Entry 7CLF (X-ray diffraction, 1.98 A resolution); this record covers chains A and B.

# Chain A (and B)
Protein: Methyltransferase domain-containing protein
From: Serratia marcescens
Notes: chain B of this document is another copy of the same molecule, construct and numbering; everything in this record applies to it too
UniProt: Q5W249 (Q5W249_SERMA); numbering as in UniProt (aligned over 1-338)
Chain sequence (346 residues; row label = number of the first residue in the row):
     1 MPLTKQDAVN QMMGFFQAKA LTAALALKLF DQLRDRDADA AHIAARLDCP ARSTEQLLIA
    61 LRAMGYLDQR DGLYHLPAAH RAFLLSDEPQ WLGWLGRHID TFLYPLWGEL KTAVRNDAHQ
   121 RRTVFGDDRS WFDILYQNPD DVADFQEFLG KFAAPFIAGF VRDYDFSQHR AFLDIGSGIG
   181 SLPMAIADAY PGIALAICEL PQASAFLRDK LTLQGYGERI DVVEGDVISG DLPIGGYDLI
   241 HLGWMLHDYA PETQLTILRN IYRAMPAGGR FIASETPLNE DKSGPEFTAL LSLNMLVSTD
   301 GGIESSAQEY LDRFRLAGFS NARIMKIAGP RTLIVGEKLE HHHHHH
Disordered / not traced: 1-2, 234, 339-346 (chain B: 1, 70-71, 339-346)
Differences from the reference sequence: expression tag (339-346)
Ligand contacts: S-adenosylhomocysteine (SAH): Phe132, Tyr136, Phe145, Gln146, Leu149, Ala153, Gly176, Ser177, Gly178, Cys198, Glu199, Leu200, Ala203, Gly225, Asp226, Val227, Ile228, Gly243, Trp244, Met245, Asp248, Tyr249, Arg331
What the authors report for this chain:
  - binding site for S-adenosylhomocysteine: Phe132, Tyr136, Gln146, Gly176, Glu199, Leu200, Asp226, Val227, Ile228, Gly243, Met245, Tyr249, Arg331
  - conformationally variable residues (helix shift, loop rearrangement, order/disorder transition, side-chain flip): Asp117 to Phe152, Glu199, Leu200, Met245, His247
  - catalytic residues: His98 (proposed by the authors, not directly observed)
  - catalytic residues: His247, Asp248
  - mutagenesis - H247A: abolished catalytic activity on prodigiosin
  - mutagenesis - D248A: abolished catalytic activity
  - contacts within the chain: His247-Glu304 (hydrogen bond), His247-Glu275 (hydrogen bond)

# Interface between chain A and chain B
Residue-residue contacts - 156 pairs, chain A then chain B:
  Leu3(A) - Met64(B)
  Leu3(A) - Gly65(B)
  Leu3(A) - Tyr66(B)  hydrophobic
  Leu3(A) - His80(B)  hydrogen bond (backbone-side chain)
  Thr4(A) - Phe83(B)
  Lys5(A) - Phe83(B)
  Lys5(A) - Gln90(B)  hydrogen bond
  Asp7(A) - Tyr66(B)
  Ala8(A) - Tyr66(B)
  Ala8(A) - Phe83(B)  hydrophobic
  Ala8(A) - Leu92(B)  hydrophobic
  Val9(A) - Leu92(B)  hydrophobic
  Val9(A) - Phe152(B)  hydrophobic
  Gln11(A) - Gln17(B)
  Gln11(A) - Ala18(B)
  Gln11(A) - Leu21(B)
  Gln11(A) - Met64(B)
  Gln11(A) - Tyr66(B)  hydrogen bond
  Met12(A) - Ala18(B)
  Met12(A) - Leu21(B)  hydrophobic
  Met12(A) - Leu25(B)  hydrophobic
  Met12(A) - Leu92(B)
  Met12(A) - Leu95(B)  hydrophobic
  Met12(A) - Gly96(B)
  Met12(A) - Ile99(B)
  Met13(A) - Phe287(B)  hydrophobic
  Phe15(A) - Phe15(B)  hydrophobic
  Phe15(A) - Ile99(B)  hydrophobic
  Phe15(A) - Leu103(B)
  Phe15(A) - Tyr104(B)  hydrophobic
  Phe15(A) - Trp107(B)
  Phe16(A) - Trp107(B)
  Phe16(A) - Leu290(B)
  Phe16(A) - Asn294(B)
  Gln17(A) - Gln11(B)
  Gln17(A) - Glu286(B)  hydrogen bond
  Gln17(A) - Leu290(B)
  Ala18(A) - Gln11(B)
  Ala18(A) - Met12(B)
  Lys19(A) - Trp107(B)
  Lys19(A) - Gly108(B)  hydrogen bond (side chain-backbone)
  Lys19(A) - Leu110(B)
  Ala20(A) - Leu110(B)  hydrophobic
  Ala20(A) - Leu290(B)  hydrophobic
  Leu21(A) - Gln11(B)
  Leu21(A) - Met12(B)  hydrophobic
  Ala23(A) - Leu110(B)  hydrophobic
  Leu25(A) - Met12(B)  hydrophobic
  Ala26(A) - Lys111(B)
  Leu27(A) - Lys111(B)
  Leu27(A) - Val114(B)  hydrophobic
  Leu27(A) - Arg115(B)
  Cys49(A) - Arg115(B)
  Pro50(A) - Val114(B)
  Pro50(A) - Arg115(B)
  Pro50(A) - Asn116(B)
  Pro50(A) - Asp117(B)
  Arg52(A) - Asp117(B)
  Arg52(A) - Pro251(B)
  Arg52(A) - Glu252(B)  salt bridge
  Arg52(A) - Ile303(B)
  Ser53(A) - Val114(B)  hydrogen bond (side chain-backbone)
  Ser53(A) - Asp117(B)
  Gln56(A) - Ser292(B)  hydrogen bond
  Gln56(A) - Leu293(B)
  Gln56(A) - Leu296(B)
  Gln56(A) - Gly302(B)
  Gln56(A) - Ile303(B)
  Leu57(A) - Leu293(B)
  Ile59(A) - Lys282(B)
  Ile59(A) - Ala289(B)  hydrophobic
  Ala60(A) - Ala289(B)  hydrophobic
  Ala60(A) - Leu293(B)  hydrophobic
  Arg62(A) - Ser283(B)  hydrogen bond
  Ala63(A) - Ser283(B)
  Ala63(A) - Gly284(B)
  Ala63(A) - Glu286(B)
  Ala63(A) - Ala289(B)  hydrophobic
  Met64(A) - Leu3(B)
  Met64(A) - Gln11(B)
  Met64(A) - Glu286(B)
  Gly65(A) - Leu3(B)
  Tyr66(A) - Leu3(B)  hydrophobic
  Tyr66(A) - Asp7(B)
  Tyr66(A) - Ala8(B)
  Tyr66(A) - Gln11(B)  hydrogen bond
  Gln69(A) - Asp281(B)  hydrogen bond (side chain-backbone)
  Gln69(A) - Lys282(B)
  Gln69(A) - Ser283(B)
  His80(A) - Pro2(B)
  His80(A) - Leu3(B)  hydrogen bond (side chain-backbone)
  Phe83(A) - Leu3(B)
  Phe83(A) - Thr4(B)
  Phe83(A) - Lys5(B)
  Phe83(A) - Ala8(B)  hydrophobic
  Gln90(A) - Lys5(B)
  Leu92(A) - Ala8(B)  hydrophobic
  Leu92(A) - Val9(B)  hydrophobic
  Leu92(A) - Met12(B)
  Gly96(A) - Met12(B)
  Ile99(A) - Met12(B)
  Ile99(A) - Met13(B)  hydrophobic
  Ile99(A) - Phe15(B)  hydrophobic
  Leu103(A) - Phe15(B)
  Tyr104(A) - Phe15(B)  hydrophobic
  Tyr104(A) - Tyr104(B)  hydrogen bond (side chain-backbone)
  Tyr104(A) - Trp107(B)
  Tyr104(A) - Gly108(B)
  Trp107(A) - Phe15(B)
  Trp107(A) - Phe16(B)
  Trp107(A) - Lys19(B)
  Trp107(A) - Tyr104(B)
  Gly108(A) - Lys19(B)  hydrogen bond (backbone-side chain)
  Gly108(A) - Tyr104(B)
  Leu110(A) - Lys19(B)
  Leu110(A) - Ala20(B)
  Leu110(A) - Ala23(B)  hydrophobic
  Lys111(A) - Ala23(B)
  Lys111(A) - Ala26(B)
  Lys111(A) - Leu27(B)
  Val114(A) - Leu27(B)  hydrophobic
  Val114(A) - Cys49(B)
  Val114(A) - Pro50(B)
  Val114(A) - Ser53(B)  hydrogen bond (backbone-side chain)
  Arg115(A) - Leu27(B)
  Arg115(A) - Leu47(B)  hydrogen bond (side chain-backbone)
  Arg115(A) - Asp48(B)
  Arg115(A) - Cys49(B)
  Arg115(A) - Pro50(B)
  Asp117(A) - Pro50(B)
  Asp117(A) - Arg52(B)
  Asp117(A) - Ser53(B)
  Phe152(A) - Val9(B)  hydrophobic
  Pro251(A) - Arg52(B)
  Glu252(A) - Arg52(B)  salt bridge
  Lys282(A) - Ile59(B)
  Ser283(A) - Arg62(B)
  Ser283(A) - Ala63(B)
  Gly284(A) - Ala63(B)
  Glu286(A) - Gln17(B)  hydrogen bond
  Glu286(A) - Ala63(B)
  Glu286(A) - Met64(B)
  Ala289(A) - Ile59(B)  hydrophobic
  Ala289(A) - Ala60(B)  hydrophobic
  Leu290(A) - Phe16(B)  hydrophobic
  Leu290(A) - Gln17(B)
  Leu290(A) - Ala60(B)  hydrophobic
  Ser292(A) - Gln56(B)  hydrogen bond (backbone-side chain)
  Leu293(A) - Gln56(B)
  Leu293(A) - Leu57(B)
  Leu293(A) - Ala60(B)  hydrophobic
  Asn294(A) - Phe16(B)
  Leu296(A) - Ser53(B)
  Gly302(A) - Gln56(B)
  Ile303(A) - Arg52(B)
  Ile303(A) - Gln56(B)
Interface residues without a listed pair, chain A (77 interface residues in all): Gly14, Thr22, Asp48, Thr54, Glu55, Ala79, Leu95, Ala113, Asn116, Ala250, Leu278, Pro285, Phe287
Interface residues without a listed pair, chain B (78 interface residues in all): Gly14, Thr22, Thr54, Glu55, Ala113, Ala250, Leu278, Pro285

# Overview
77 residues of chain A and 78 residues of chain B are in contact, with 17 hydrogen bonds and 2 salt bridges.
Polar pairs include Arg52(A)-Glu252(B), Leu3(A)-His80(B) and Lys5(A)-Gln90(B). Chain A binds
S-adenosylhomocysteine. The paper reports catalytic residues His98(A), His247(A) and Asp248(A); H247A of chain
A abolishes catalytic activity on prodigiosin.
Chain A and chain B are both Methyltransferase domain-containing protein (Serratia marcescens); the structure,
PigF with SAH, was determined by X-ray diffraction (same publication as 7CLU).
